4WO4 - chains A and B of the 4 polymer chains in the assembly; structure by X-ray diffraction, 2.50 A resolution.

== Chain A ==
Name: Antigen-presenting glycoprotein CD1d
Source organism: Homo sapiens
Reference sequence: P15813 (CD1D_HUMAN); residues 6-277 here correspond to UniProt positions 24-295 (UniProt number = residue number + 18)
Chain sequence (274 residues; row label = number of the first residue in the row):
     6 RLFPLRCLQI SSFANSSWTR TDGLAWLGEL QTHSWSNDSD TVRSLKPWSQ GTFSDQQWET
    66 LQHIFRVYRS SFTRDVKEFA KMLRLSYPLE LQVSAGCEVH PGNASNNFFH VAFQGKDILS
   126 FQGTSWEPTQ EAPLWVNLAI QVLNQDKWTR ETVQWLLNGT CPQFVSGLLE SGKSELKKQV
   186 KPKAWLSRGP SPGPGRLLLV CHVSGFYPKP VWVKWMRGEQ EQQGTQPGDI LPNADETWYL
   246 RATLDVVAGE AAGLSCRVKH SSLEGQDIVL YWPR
Unresolved in the structure: 6
Construct notes: expression tag (278-279)
UniProt features mapped onto this chain:
  - binding site (a D-galactosylceramide): Asp80, Asp151 to Thr154
  - glycosylation (N-linked (GlcNAc...) asparagine): Asn20, Asn42, Asn108, Asn163
Disulfides: Cys102-Cys166, Cys206-Cys261
Covalently attached groups: glycan linked to Asn20, Asn163; N-acetylglucosamine (NAG) linked to Asn42
Small-molecule neighbours: pbs-44 (JLS; (15Z)-N-[(2S,3S,4R)-1-(alpha-D-galactopyranosyloxy)-3,4-dihydroxyoctadecan-2-yl]tetracos-15-enamide): Cys12, Leu13, Gln14, Gly28, Leu29, Ala30, His38, Trp40, Val47, Trp63, Leu66, Ile69, Phe70, Val72, Tyr73, Ser76, Phe77, Val81, Phe84, Leu90, Leu94, Leu96, Val98, Ala100, Phe114, Val116, Phe118, Ile123, Leu124, Trp131, Trp140, Leu148, Asp151, Trp153, Thr154, Thr157, Val158, Leu161

== Chain B ==
Name: Beta-2-microglobulin
Source organism: Homo sapiens
Reference sequence: P61769 (B2MG_HUMAN); residues 1-99 here correspond to UniProt positions 21-119 (UniProt number = residue number + 20)
Chain sequence (100 residues; each row starts with the number of its first residue; numbering starts at 0):
     0 MIQRTPKIQV YSRHPAENGK SNFLNCYVSG FHPSDIEVDL LKNGERIEKV EHSDLSFSKD
    60 WSFYLLYYTE FTPTEKDEYA CRVNHVTLSQ PKIVKWDRDM
Unresolved in the structure: 0, 99
Construct notes: initiating methionine (0)
UniProt features mapped onto this chain:
  - modified residue: Gln2 (Pyrrolidone carboxylic acid)
  - glycosylation: Ile1 (N-linked (Glc) (glycation) isoleucine), Lys19 (N-linked (Glc) (glycation) lysine), Lys41 (N-linked (Glc) (glycation) lysine), Lys48 (N-linked (Glc) (glycation) lysine), Lys58 (N-linked (Glc) (glycation) lysine), Lys91 (N-linked (Glc) (glycation) lysine), Lys94 (N-linked (Glc) (glycation) lysine)
Disulfides: Cys25-Cys80

== Chain A / chain B interface ==
Pairs across the interface (57; chain A residue first):
  Leu13(A) - Ser55(B)
  Leu13(A) - Phe56(B)  hydrophobic
  Gln14(A) - Phe56(B)
  Ile15(A) - Leu54(B)
  Ile15(A) - Phe56(B)  hydrophobic
  Ile15(A) - Phe62(B)  hydrophobic
  Ser17(A) - Ser33(B)  hydrogen bond
  Leu29(A) - Leu54(B)
  Leu29(A) - Ser55(B)
  Trp31(A) - Ser55(B)  hydrogen bond
  Trp31(A) - Tyr63(B)
  Gln36(A) - Asp53(B)  hydrogen bond
  Ser39(A) - Asp53(B)
  Arg48(A) - Asp53(B)  salt bridge
  Glu95(A) - His31(B)
  Glu95(A) - Pro32(B)
  Glu95(A) - Ser33(B)  hydrogen bond
  Glu95(A) - Phe62(B)
  Gln97(A) - His31(B)  hydrogen bond
  Gln97(A) - Phe56(B)
  Gln97(A) - Trp60(B)  hydrogen bond (side chain-backbone)
  Gln97(A) - Phe62(B)
  Val98(A) - Phe56(B)
  Ser99(A) - Trp60(B)
  His115(A) - Trp60(B)
  Ala117(A) - Trp60(B)  hydrophobic
  Gln119(A) - His31(B)
  Gly120(A) - Arg3(B)  hydrogen bond (backbone-side chain)
  Gly120(A) - His31(B)  hydrogen bond (backbone-side chain)
  Gly120(A) - Trp60(B)
  Lys121(A) - Gln2(B)
  Asp122(A) - Trp60(B)  hydrogen bond
  Trp190(A) - His13(B)
  Trp190(A) - Pro14(B)
  Ser192(A) - Asp98(B)  hydrogen bond (side chain-backbone)
  Arg193(A) - Asp98(B)
  Gly194(A) - Asp98(B)
  Val205(A) - Asp98(B)
  Ser209(A) - Arg12(B)  hydrogen bond (side chain-backbone)
  Gly210(A) - Arg12(B)
  Asp234(A) - Lys6(B)  salt bridge
  Asp234(A) - Gln8(B)
  Leu236(A) - Gln8(B)
  Leu236(A) - Tyr10(B)
  Leu236(A) - Tyr26(B)  hydrophobic
  Pro237(A) - Tyr10(B)  hydrogen bond (backbone-side chain)
  Pro237(A) - Tyr26(B)  hydrophobic
  Pro237(A) - Leu65(B)
  Asn238(A) - Arg12(B)
  Asn238(A) - Asn24(B)  hydrogen bond
  Asn238(A) - Leu65(B)
  Ala239(A) - Leu65(B)
  Ala239(A) - Tyr67(B)  hydrophobic
  Asp240(A) - Arg12(B)  salt bridge
  Thr242(A) - Arg12(B)  hydrogen bond
  Tyr244(A) - Tyr10(B)  hydrophobic
  Arg246(A) - Asp98(B)  hydrogen bond (side chain-backbone)
Interface residues without a listed pair, chain A (39 interface residues in all): Arg11, Val116, Pro195, His207
Interface residues without a listed pair, chain B (27 interface residues in all): Ser11, Asp59, Asp96, Arg97

== In short ==
The interface between chain A and chain B involves 39 residues on one side and 27 on the other; the contacts
include 15 hydrogen bonds and 3 salt bridges. Polar pairs include Arg48(A)-Asp53(B), Asp234(A)-Lys6(B) and
Asp240(A)-Arg12(B). Bound to chain A: pbs-44.
Here chain A is Antigen-presenting glycoprotein CD1d and chain B is Beta-2-microglobulin, both from Homo
sapiens. Entry 4WO4 (The molecular bases of Delta/Alpha beta T cell-mediated antigen recognition) was
determined by X-ray diffraction (same publication as 4QRR and 4WNQ).
